Entry 8D4R (X-ray diffraction, 3.81 A resolution); this record covers chains G and H of the 6 polymer chains in the assembly.

Chain G:
Name: Envelope glycoprotein gp120
Organism: Human immunodeficiency virus 1
Amino-acid sequence (427 residues; each row starts with the number of its first residue; note: 48 numbers in that range are skipped by the numbering (no residue carries them; nothing is unmodelled there)):
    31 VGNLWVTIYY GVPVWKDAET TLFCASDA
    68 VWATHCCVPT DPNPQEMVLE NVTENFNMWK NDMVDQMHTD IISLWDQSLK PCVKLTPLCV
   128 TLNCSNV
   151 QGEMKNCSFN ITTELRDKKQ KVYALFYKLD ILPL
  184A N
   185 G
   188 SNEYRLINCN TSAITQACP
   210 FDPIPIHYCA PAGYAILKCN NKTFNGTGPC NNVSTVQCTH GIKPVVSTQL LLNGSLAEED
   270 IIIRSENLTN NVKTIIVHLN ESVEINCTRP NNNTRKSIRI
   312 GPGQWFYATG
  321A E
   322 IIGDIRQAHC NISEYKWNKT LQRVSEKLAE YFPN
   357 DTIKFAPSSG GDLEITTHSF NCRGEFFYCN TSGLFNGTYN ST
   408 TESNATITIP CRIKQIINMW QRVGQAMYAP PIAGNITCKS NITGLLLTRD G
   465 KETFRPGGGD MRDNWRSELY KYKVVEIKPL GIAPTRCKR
Disulfide bonds: Cys54-Cys74, Cys119-Cys205, Cys126-Cys196, Cys131-Cys157, Cys218-Cys247, Cys228-Cys239, Cys296-Cys331, Cys378-Cys445, Cys385-Cys418
Covalent attachments: glycan linked to Asn88, Asn262, Asn332; N-acetylglucosamine (NAG) linked to Asn130, Asn156, Asn160, Asn197, Asn230, Asn241, Asn289, Asn295, Asn301, Asn339, Asn386, Asn392, Asn442, Asn448

Chain H:
Name: PGT124 Fab heavy chain
Organism: Homo sapiens
Notes: antibody fragment or engineered binder
Amino-acid sequence (226 residues; numbered 2 to 213 plus 19 insertion-coded residues; 5 numbers in that range are skipped by the numbering (no residue carries them; nothing is unmodelled there); the number before each row is that of its first residue; a row labelled like 82A-82C holds insertion residues (82A, then the next letters in order)):
     2 VQLQESGPGL VRPSETLSVT CIVSGGSISN YYWTWIRQSP GKGLEWIGYI SDRETTTYNP
    62 SLNSRAVISR DTSKNQLSLQ L
82A-82C RSV
    83 TTADTAIYFC ATARRGQR
100A-100P IYGVVSFGEFFYYYYM
   101 DVWGKGTAVT VSSASTKGPS VFPLAP
   132 SGGTAALGCL VKDYFPEPVT VSWNSGALTS GVHTFPAVLQ SSGLYSLSSV VTVPSSSLGT
   192 QTYICNVNHK PSNTKVDKKV EP
Disulfide bonds: Cys22-Cys92, Cys140-Cys196

Interface between chain G and chain H:
Contacting residue pairs (8; chain G residue first):
  Asp325(G) - Tyr100B(H)
  Arg327(G) - Tyr100B(H)  hydrogen bond (side chain-backbone)
  Arg327(G) - Gly100C(H)
  Arg327(G) - Glu100I(H)  salt bridge
  Gln328(G) - Phe100G(H)
  Gln328(G) - Glu100I(H)
  His330(G) - Phe100G(H)
  Thr415(G) - Phe100G(H)
Interface residues without a listed pair, chain G (8 interface residues in all): Ile326, Ile416, Pro417

Overview:
8 residues of chain G face 4 of chain H across their interface, with 1 hydrogen bond and 1 salt bridge. Polar
pairs include Arg327(G)-Glu100I(H) and Arg327(G)-Tyr100B(H). Covalently linked N-acetylglucosamine: at
Asn130(G), Asn156(G), Asn160(G), Asn197(G), Asn230(G) and Asn241(G) and 8 more.
Chain G is Envelope glycoprotein gp120 (Human immunodeficiency virus 1) and chain H is PGT124 Fab heavy chain
(Homo sapiens); the structure, Crystal Structure of Mosaic HIV-1 Envelope (MosM3.2) in Complex with antibodies
PGT124 and 35O22 at 3.8 ..., was determined by X-ray diffraction.
